2JFL - chain A; structure by X-ray diffraction, 2.20 A resolution.

Chain A:
Protein: STE20-like serine/threonine-protein kinase
From: Homo sapiens
Notes: EC 2.7.11.1; fragment: kinase domain, residues 19-320
UniProt: Q9H2G2 (SLK_HUMAN); residues 19-320 here = UniProt positions 19-320
Amino-acid sequence (325 residues; each row starts with the number of its first residue; numbers below 1 keep their minus sign (Met-4 is residue -4)):
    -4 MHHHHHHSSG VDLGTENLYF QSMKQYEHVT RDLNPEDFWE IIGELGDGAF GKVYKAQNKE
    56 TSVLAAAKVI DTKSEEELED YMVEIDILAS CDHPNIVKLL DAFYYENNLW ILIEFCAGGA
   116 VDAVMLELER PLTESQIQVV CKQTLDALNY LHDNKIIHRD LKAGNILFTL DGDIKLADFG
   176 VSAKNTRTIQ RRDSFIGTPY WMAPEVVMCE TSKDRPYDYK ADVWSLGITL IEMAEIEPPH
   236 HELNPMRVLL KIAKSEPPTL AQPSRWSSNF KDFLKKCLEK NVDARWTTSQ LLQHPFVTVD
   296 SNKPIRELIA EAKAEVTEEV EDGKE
Not modelled in the structure: -4 to 20, 309-320
Construct notes: conflict Thr25 (Lys in Q9H2G2)
Modified / non-standard residues: Thr183 (phosphothreonine; TPO); Ser189 (phosphoserine; SEP)
Ligand contacts: cdk 1/2 inhibitor (DKI; 5-amino-3-{[4-(aminosulfonyl)phenyl]amino}-N-(2,6-difluorophenyl)-1H-1,2,4-triazole-1-carbothioamide): Leu40, Val48, Ala61, Lys63, Val92, Ile108, Glu109, Phe110, Cys111, Ala112, Gly114, Ala118, Gly159, Asn160, Leu162, Ala172, Asp173
Swiss-Prot annotation at these positions:
  - active site: Asp155 (Proton acceptor)
  - binding site (ATP): Leu40 to Val48, Lys63
  - modified residue: Thr183 (Phosphothreonine), Ser189 (Phosphoserine)
  - mutagenesis: Lys63 (K63R: Loss of activity)
Reported in the primary citation:
  - post-translational modification sites: Thr183, Ser189
  - binding site for cdk 1/2 inhibitor: Leu40, Glu109, Cys111
  - contacts within the chain: Thr183-Arg186 (hydrogen bond), Thr183-Arg187 (hydrogen bond)
  - conformationally variable residues (order/disorder transition): Arg186, Arg187
  - catalytic residues: Asp155 (proposed by the authors, not directly observed)
  - mutagenesis - W196A, W196R: decreased stability
  - mutagenesis - Y195A: unchanged binding to dimerized
  - mutagenesis - Q185P: unchanged stability
  - mutagenesis - Q185P: abolished catalytic activity on autophosphorylation

In short:
Chain A binds cdk 1/2 inhibitor. From UniProt: active-site residue Asp155, 10 ATP-binding residues and one
mutagenesis site. From the paper: the catalytic residue Asp155; W196A and W196R reduce stability; 4
substitutions were tested in all.
Chain A is STE20-like serine/threonine-protein kinase (Homo sapiens); the structure, Crystal structure of
human STE20-like kinase (diphosphorylated form) bound to 5- amino-3-((4-(aminosulfonyl)phenyl)amino)-N-(2,6-
difluorophenyl)-1H-1,2,4-triazole-1-carbothioamide, was determined by X-ray diffraction together with 2UV2,
2JFM, 2J7T, 2J90 and 2J51 from the same study.
